Entry 2FM2 (X-ray diffraction, 2.70 A resolution); this record covers chains A and D of the 4 polymer chains in the assembly.

Chain A:
Protein: NS3 protease/helicase
Organism: Hepatitis C virus
Notes: fragment: protease domain
Amino-acid sequence (200 residues; each row starts with the number of its first residue; numbers below 1 keep their minus sign (Met-10 is residue -10)):
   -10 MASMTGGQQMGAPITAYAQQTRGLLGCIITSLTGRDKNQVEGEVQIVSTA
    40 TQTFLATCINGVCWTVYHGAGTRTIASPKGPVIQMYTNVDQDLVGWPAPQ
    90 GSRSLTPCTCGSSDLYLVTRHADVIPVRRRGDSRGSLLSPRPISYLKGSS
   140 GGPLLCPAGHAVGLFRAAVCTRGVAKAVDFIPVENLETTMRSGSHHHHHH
Not modelled in the structure: -10 to 0, 182-189
Construct notes: expression tag (-10 to 0, 184-189); cloning artifact (182-183)
Covalent attachments: beta-mercaptoethanol (BME) linked to Cys16; compound 3BC linked to Ser139
Ion coordination: Zn2+: Cys97, Cys99, Cys145
Residues lining bound ligands: 3BC (tert-butyl [(1S)-1-({(1R,2S,5S)-2-[(3S,10S)-3-(cyclopropylmethyl)-12-methyl-4,5,8,11-tetraoxo-10-phenyl-2,6,9,12-tetraazatridecan-1 -oyl]-6,6-dimethyl-3-azabicyclo[3.1.0]hex-3-yl}carbonyl)-2,2-dimethylpropyl]carbamate): Thr40, Gln41, Thr42, Phe43, Val55, His57, Arg109, Arg123, Ile132, Leu135, Lys136, Gly137, Ser138, Phe154, Arg155, Ala156, Ala157, Val158, Cys159, Asp168
From the paper describing this entry:
  - binding site for 3BC: Arg109, Ala156
  - specificity-determining residues: Arg109
  - mutagenesis - R109K (6-fold), R109K/A156T, A156T (19-fold): decreased binding to 3BC
  - mutagenesis - A156T (5-fold): decreased binding to substrate
  - mutagenesis - A156T, D168V: decreased binding to BILN 2061
  - mutagenesis - A156T (Kd 13 uM): decreased binding to VX-950
  - mutagenesis - A156T: decreased binding to SCH 503034
  - mutagenesis - R109K/A156T, A156T: decreased growth
  - mutagenesis - R109K: unchanged growth
  - mutagenesis - A156T: decreased catalytic activity on NS4B-5A substrate
  - mutagenesis - R109K: unchanged catalytic activity on NS4B-5A substrate
  - mutagenesis - R109K: unchanged binding to BILN 2061
  - mutagenesis - D168V: unchanged binding to 3BC
  - mutagenesis - A156T/G162R: increased growth
  - mutagenesis - S138A/S139A: abolished catalytic activity
  - mutagenesis - R109K, A156T: unchanged signaling

Chain D:
Protein: NS4a protein
Notes: fragment: residues 24-39 with 2 LYS at both C and N-terminal
Amino-acid sequence (23 residues; numbered 19 to 41; the number before each row is that of its first residue):
    19 KKGSVVIVGRIVLSGKPAIIPKK
Not modelled in the structure: 19-20, 37-41

Chain A / chain D interface:
Contacting residue pairs - 8 pairs, chain A then chain D:
  Thr4(A) with Leu31(D), hydrogen bond (side chain-backbone); Ser32(D)
  Ala5(A) with Ser32(D)
  Tyr6(A) with Ser32(D); Lys34(D); Pro35(D)
  Ala7(A) with Lys34(D), hydrogen bond (backbone-side chain)
  Gln8(A) with Ala36(D)
Also at the interface, not in a pair above, chain D (6 interface residues in all): Gly33

In short:
Chain A and chain D form an interface of 5 and 6 residues respectively, with 2 hydrogen bonds. Polar pairs
include Thr4(A)-Leu31(D) and Ala7(A)-Lys34(D). From the paper: a binding site for 3BC at Arg109(A) and
Ala156(A); R109K, R109K/A156T and A156T of chain A reduce binding to 3BC; 6 substitutions were tested in all.
Chain A is NS3 protease/helicase (Hepatitis C virus) and chain D is NS4a protein; the structure, HCV NS3-4A
protease domain complexed with a ketoamide inhibitor, SCH446211, was determined by X-ray diffraction.
